PDB entry 7Z72 | X-ray diffraction, 1.80 A resolution | chains A and B

# Chain A
Protein: Isoform 9 of Tumor protein 63
Source organism: Homo sapiens
Reference sequence: Q9H3D4 (P63_HUMAN), isoform Q9H3D4-9; residues 545-611 here correspond to UniProt positions 460-526 (UniProt number = residue number - 85)
Sequence (69 residues; row label = number of the first residue in the row):
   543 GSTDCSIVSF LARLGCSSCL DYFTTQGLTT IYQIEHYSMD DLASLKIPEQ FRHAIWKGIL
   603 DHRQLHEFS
Not modelled in the structure: 543-544, 610-611
Construct notes: expression tag (543-544)

# Chain B
Protein: Darpin A5
Source organism: synthetic construct
Notes: antibody fragment or engineered binder
Sequence (159 residues; row label = number of the first residue in the row):
     1 GSDLGKKLLE AARAGQDDEV RILMANGADV NAQDQYGWTP LHLAAARGHL EIVEVLLKTG
    61 ADVNAVDKHG NTPLPLAASV GHLEIVEVLL KAGADVNAQD QFGRTPLHLA AMWGHLEIVE
   121 VLLKHGADVN AQDKFGKTAF DISIDNGNED IVEVLQKAA
Not modelled in the structure: 1, 159

# Chain A / chain B interface
Pairs across the interface (37):
  Val550(A) - His69(B)
  Ser551(A) - His69(B)  hydrogen bond
  Ala554(A) - Phe102(B)
  Ala554(A) - Arg104(B)  hydrogen bond (backbone-side chain)
  Arg555(A) - Phe102(B)
  Arg555(A) - Arg104(B)  hydrogen bond (backbone-side chain)
  Arg555(A) - Phe135(B)
  Leu556(A) - Met112(B)
  Leu556(A) - Trp113(B)
  Gly557(A) - Arg104(B)
  Gly557(A) - Leu109(B)
  Gly557(A) - Trp113(B)  hydrogen bond (backbone-side chain)
  Cys558(A) - Trp113(B)  hydrophobic
  Ser559(A) - Trp38(B)
  Ser559(A) - Asn71(B)  hydrogen bond
  Ser560(A) - Ala46(B)
  Ser560(A) - Leu76(B)
  Ser560(A) - Ser79(B)  hydrogen bond
  Ser560(A) - Val80(B)
  Leu562(A) - Tyr36(B)  hydrophobic
  Leu562(A) - Trp38(B)  hydrophobic
  Asp563(A) - Arg13(B)  salt bridge
  Asp563(A) - Leu43(B)
  Asp563(A) - Arg47(B)  salt bridge
  Tyr564(A) - Arg47(B)
  Thr566(A) - Tyr36(B)
  Thr567(A) - Arg13(B)
  Thr567(A) - Arg47(B)
  Thr571(A) - Tyr36(B)
  Gln592(A) - Ser79(B)
  Gln592(A) - Val80(B)  hydrogen bond (side chain-backbone)
  Gln592(A) - Trp113(B)
  Gln592(A) - His115(B)  hydrogen bond
  Phe593(A) - Ser79(B)
  Phe593(A) - Val80(B)  hydrophobic
  Phe593(A) - Trp113(B)  hydrophobic
  Ala596(A) - Trp113(B)  hydrophobic
Interface residues without a listed pair, chain A (19 interface residues in all): Pro590
Interface residues without a listed pair, chain B (19 interface residues in all): Gln35

# In short
Chain A and chain B each contribute 19 residues to their interface; the contacts include 8 hydrogen bonds and
2 salt bridges. Polar contacts include Asp563(A)-Arg13(B), Asp563(A)-Arg47(B) and Ser551(A)-His69(B).
Chain A is Isoform 9 of Tumor protein 63 (Homo sapiens) and chain B is Darpin A5 (synthetic construct); the
structure, Crystal structure of p63 SAM in complex with darpin A5, was determined by X-ray diffraction
together with 7Z71, 7Z73 and 7Z7E from the same study.
